7NVV - chains 2 and 5 of the 8 polymer chains in the assembly; structure by electron microscopy, 2.90 A resolution.

Chain 2:
Name: General transcription factor IIH subunit 4
Source organism: Homo sapiens
Reference sequence: Q92759 (TF2H4_HUMAN); residues 1-462 here = UniProt positions 1-462
Amino-acid sequence (462 residues; numbered 1 to 462; the number before each row is that of its first residue):
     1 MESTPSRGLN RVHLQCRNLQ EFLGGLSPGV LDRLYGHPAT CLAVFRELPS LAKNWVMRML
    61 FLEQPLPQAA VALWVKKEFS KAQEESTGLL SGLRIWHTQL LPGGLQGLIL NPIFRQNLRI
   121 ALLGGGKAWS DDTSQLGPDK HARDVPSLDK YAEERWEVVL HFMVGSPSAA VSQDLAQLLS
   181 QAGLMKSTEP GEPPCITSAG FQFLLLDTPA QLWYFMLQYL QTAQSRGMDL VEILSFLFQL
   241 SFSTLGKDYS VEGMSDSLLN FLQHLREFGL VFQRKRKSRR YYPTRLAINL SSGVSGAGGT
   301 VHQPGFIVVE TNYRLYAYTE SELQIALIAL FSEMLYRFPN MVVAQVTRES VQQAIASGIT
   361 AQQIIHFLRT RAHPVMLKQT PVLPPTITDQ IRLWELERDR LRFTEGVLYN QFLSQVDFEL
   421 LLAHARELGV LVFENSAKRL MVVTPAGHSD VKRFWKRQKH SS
Unresolved in the structure: 1-144, 243-254, 290-302, 459-462

Chain 5:
Name: General transcription factor IIH subunit 5
Source organism: Homo sapiens
Reference sequence: Q6ZYL4 (TF2H5_HUMAN); residues 1-71 here = UniProt positions 1-71
Amino-acid sequence (71 residues; row label = number of the first residue in the row):
     1 MVNVLKGVLI ECDPAMKQFL LYLDESNALG KKFIIQDIDD THVFVIAELV NVLQERVGEL
    61 MDQNAFSLTQ K
Unresolved in the structure: 1-2, 69-71
Curated features (UniProtKB/Swiss-Prot):
  - modified residue: Thr69 (Phosphothreonine)
  - natural variant: Leu21 (L21P: In TTD3)

How chain 2 and chain 5 interact:
Contacting residue pairs (58; chain 2 residue first):
  Gln345(2) - Leu68(5)
  Thr347(2) - Leu68(5)
  Arg348(2) - Ala65(5)
  Arg348(2) - Phe66(5)
  Glu349(2) - Ser67(5)  hydrogen bond
  Glu397(2) - Met61(5)
  Arg400(2) - Glu11(5)
  Arg400(2) - Cys12(5)
  Arg400(2) - Asp13(5)  salt bridge
  Arg400(2) - Met16(5)
  Leu401(2) - Ile10(5)  hydrophobic
  Leu401(2) - Glu11(5)
  Leu401(2) - Cys12(5)  hydrophobic
  Leu401(2) - Met16(5)  hydrophobic
  Leu401(2) - Leu53(5)  hydrophobic
  Leu401(2) - Val57(5)  hydrophobic
  Arg402(2) - Leu9(5)
  Arg402(2) - Ile10(5)
  Arg402(2) - Glu11(5)  salt bridge
  Phe403(2) - Val8(5)  hydrophobic
  Phe403(2) - Leu9(5)
  Phe403(2) - Ile10(5)  hydrophobic
  Phe403(2) - Val50(5)  hydrophobic
  Phe403(2) - Leu53(5)  hydrophobic
  Phe403(2) - Gln54(5)
  Thr404(2) - Val8(5)
  Thr404(2) - Leu9(5)  hydrogen bond (backbone-backbone)
  Glu405(2) - Gly7(5)
  Glu405(2) - Val8(5)
  Gly406(2) - Lys6(5)
  Gly406(2) - Gly7(5)  hydrogen bond (backbone-backbone)
  Gly406(2) - Phe44(5)
  Val407(2) - Val4(5)  hydrophobic
  Val407(2) - Leu5(5)
  Leu408(2) - Asn3(5)
  Leu408(2) - Val4(5)
  Leu408(2) - Leu5(5)  hydrogen bond (backbone-backbone)
  Leu408(2) - Gln36(5)
  Leu408(2) - Ile38(5)  hydrophobic
  Leu408(2) - Phe44(5)  hydrophobic
  Tyr409(2) - Asn3(5)
  Tyr409(2) - Val4(5)  hydrophobic
  Asn410(2) - Asn3(5)  hydrogen bond (backbone-backbone)
  Asn410(2) - Gln36(5)
  Gln411(2) - Asn3(5)  hydrogen bond
  Phe433(2) - Leu9(5)  hydrophobic
  Phe433(2) - Ile38(5)  hydrophobic
  Phe433(2) - Asp39(5)
  Phe433(2) - His42(5)
  Asn435(2) - Ile38(5)  hydrogen bond (side chain-backbone)
  Lys438(2) - Gln36(5)
  Lys438(2) - Asp37(5)
  Lys438(2) - Ile38(5)
  Leu440(2) - Gln36(5)
  Leu440(2) - Ile38(5)  hydrophobic
  Val442(2) - Phe44(5)  hydrophobic
  His448(2) - Val4(5)
  Lys452(2) - Val4(5)
Also at the interface, not in a pair above, chain 2 (25 interface residues in all): Glu333
Also at the interface, not in a pair above, chain 5 (29 interface residues in all): Leu20, Asp62

Summary:
25 residues of chain 2 and 29 residues of chain 5 are in contact, with 7 hydrogen bonds and 2 salt bridges.
Polar pairs include Arg400(2)-Asp13(5), Arg402(2)-Glu11(5) and Glu349(2)-Ser67(5).
Chain 2 is General transcription factor IIH subunit 4 and chain 5 is General transcription factor IIH subunit
5, both from Homo sapiens; the structure, XPB-containing part of TFIIH in a post-translocated state (with
ADP-BeF3), was determined by electron microscopy.
